1YEO - chains C and D of the 4 polymer chains in the assembly; structure by X-ray diffraction, 2.22 A resolution.

[Chain C]
Molecule: Hemoglobin alpha chain
Source organism: Homo sapiens
Reference sequence: P69905 (HBA_HUMAN); residue numbers follow UniProt; this construct covers 1-141
Amino-acid sequence (141 residues; row label = number of the first residue in the row):
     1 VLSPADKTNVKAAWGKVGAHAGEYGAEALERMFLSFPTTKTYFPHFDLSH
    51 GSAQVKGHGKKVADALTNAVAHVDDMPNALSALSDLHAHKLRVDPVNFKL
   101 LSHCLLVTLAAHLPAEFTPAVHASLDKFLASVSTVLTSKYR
Ion coordination: heme Fe: H87 (together with oxygen molecule)
Small-molecule neighbours: heme / oxygen molecule: L29, M32, T39, Y42, F43, H45, F46, H58, K61, V62, A65, L66, L83, L86, H87, L91, V93, N97, F98, L101, V132, L136
Swiss-Prot annotation at these positions:
  - site: K61 (Not glycated)
  - natural variant: D6 (A6D: In J-Toronto; this construct carries the variant), A13 (A13D: In J-Paris 1/J-Aljezur), E27 (A27E: In Shenyang; this construct carries the variant), K61 (K61N: In Zambia; deletion: In Clinic), D64 (A64D: In Pontoise; this construct carries the variant), D75 (D75A: In Lille; D75G: In Chapel Hill; D75N: In G-Pest), A111 (A111D: In Petah Tikva)

[Chain D]
Molecule: Hemoglobin beta chain
Source organism: Homo sapiens
Reference sequence: P68871 (HBB_HUMAN); residue numbers follow UniProt; this construct covers 1-146
Amino-acid sequence (146 residues; numbered 1 to 146; the number before each row is that of its first residue):
     1 MHLTPEEKSAVTALWGKVNVDEVGGEALGRLLVVYPATQRFFESFGDLST
    51 PDAVMGNPKVKAHGKKVLGAFSDGLAHLDNLKGTFATLSELHCDKLHVDP
   101 ENFRLLGNVLVCVLAHHFGKEFTPPVQAAYQKVVAGVANALAHKYH
Sequence notes: engineered mutation M1 (Val in P68871), A37 (Trp in P68871)
Ion coordination: heme Fe: H92 (together with oxygen molecule)
Small-molecule neighbours: heme / oxygen molecule: L28, L31, T38, F41, F42, S44, F45, H63, K66, V67, A70, F85, L88, L91, H92, L96, V98, N102, F103, L106, L141
Swiss-Prot annotation at these positions:
  - natural variant: L3 (H3L: In Graz; this construct carries the variant), E7 (E7A: In G-Makassar; E7K: In Hb C; E7Q: In Machida; E7V: In SKCA), K8 (E8K: In G-Siriraj; this construct carries the variant), V11 (A11V: In Iraq-Halabja; this construct carries the variant), G16 (W16G: In Randwick; this construct carries the variant), V23 (E23V: In D-Granada; this construct carries the variant), G24 (V24G: In Miyashiro; this construct carries the variant), G25 (G25D: In Moscva; G25R: In Riverdale-Bronx; G25V: In Savannah), L32 (L32P: In Yokohama), V33 (L33V: In Muscat; this construct carries the variant), R40 (Q40R: In Tianshui; this construct carries the variant), F42 (F42Y: In Mequon; deletion: In Bruxelles), 11 further natural variant entries in UniProt

[Interface between chain C and chain D]
Pairs across the interface - 36 pairs, chain C then chain D:
  R31(C) - F122(D)  hydrogen bond (side chain-backbone)
  R31(C) - T123(D)
  R31(C) - P124(D)
  R31(C) - Q127(D)  hydrogen bond
  L34(C) - P124(D)  hydrophobic
  L34(C) - P125(D)
  L34(C) - A128(D)
  S35(C) - Q127(D)
  S35(C) - A128(D)
  S35(C) - Q131(D)
  F36(C) - Q131(D)
  H103(C) - N108(D)
  H103(C) - V111(D)
  H103(C) - Q127(D)
  H103(C) - Q131(D)  hydrogen bond
  C104(C) - Q127(D)
  V107(C) - V111(D)  hydrophobic
  V107(C) - A115(D)
  V107(C) - Q127(D)
  A110(C) - C112(D)
  A110(C) - H116(D)
  A111(C) - A115(D)
  A111(C) - G119(D)
  H112(C) - K120(D)
  P114(C) - H116(D)  hydrogen bond (backbone-side chain)
  F117(C) - R30(D)  hydrogen bond (backbone-side chain)
  F117(C) - H116(D)  hydrogen bond (backbone-side chain)
  T118(C) - R30(D)  hydrogen bond (backbone-side chain)
  P119(C) - R30(D)
  P119(C) - V33(D)
  P119(C) - M55(D)  hydrophobic
  H122(C) - R30(D)  hydrogen bond
  H122(C) - V34(D)
  H122(C) - C112(D)
  A123(C) - V34(D)  hydrophobic
  D126(C) - Y35(D)
Interface residues without a listed pair, chain C (20 interface residues in all): E30, L106, A120
Interface residues without a listed pair, chain D (20 interface residues in all): P51

[In short]
The chain C/chain D interface involves 20 residues from each chain; the contacts include 8 hydrogen bonds.
Polar contacts include R31(C)-F122(D), R31(C)-Q127(D) and H103(C)-Q131(D). Bound to chain C: heme / oxygen
molecule. Bound to chain D: heme / oxygen molecule.
Here chain C is Hemoglobin alpha chain and chain D is Hemoglobin beta chain, both from Homo sapiens. Entry
1YEO (T-To-T(High) quaternary transitions in human hemoglobin: betaW37A OXY (10 test sets)) was determined by
X-ray diffraction (same publication as 1XXT, 1XY0, 1XZ5, 1XZ7, 1XZU, 1XZV and 45 further entries).
